9GTG - chain A; structure by X-ray diffraction, 2.25 A resolution.

== Chain A ==
Name: Receptor-interacting serine/threonine-protein kinase 1
From: Homo sapiens
Notes: EC 2.7.11.1
Reference sequence: Q13546 (RIPK1_HUMAN); residues 1-294 here = UniProt positions 1-294
Amino-acid sequence (313 residues; numbered -18 to 294; the number before each row is that of its first residue; numbers below 1 keep their minus sign (Met-18 is residue -18)):
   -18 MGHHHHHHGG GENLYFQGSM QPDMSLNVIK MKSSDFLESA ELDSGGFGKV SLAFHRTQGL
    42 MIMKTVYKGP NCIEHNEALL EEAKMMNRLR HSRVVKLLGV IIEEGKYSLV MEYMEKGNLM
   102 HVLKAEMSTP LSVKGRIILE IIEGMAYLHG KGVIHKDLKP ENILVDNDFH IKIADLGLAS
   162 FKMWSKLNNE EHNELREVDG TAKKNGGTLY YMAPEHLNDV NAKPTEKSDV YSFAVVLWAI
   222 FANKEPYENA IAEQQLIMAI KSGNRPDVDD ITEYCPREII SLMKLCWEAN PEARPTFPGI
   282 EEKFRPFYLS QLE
Unresolved in the structure: -18 to 7, 47-55, 169-187
Sequence notes: initiating methionine (-18); expression tag (-17 to 0); conflict Ala34 (Cys in Q13546), Ala127 (Cys in Q13546), Ala233 (Cys in Q13546), Ala240 (Cys in Q13546)
Residues lining bound ligands:
  - A1IPG (N-[[(3S)-1-ethanoylpyrrolidin-3-yl]methyl]-N-methyl-4-quinolin-7-yl-benzenesulfonamide): Leu23, Asp24, Val31, Ile43, Met92, Glu93, Tyr94, Met95, Glu96, Lys97, Gly98, His102, Leu145, Leu157
  - RCM ((5R)-5-[(7-chloro-1H-indol-3-yl)methyl]-3-methylimidazolidine-2,4-dione): Met67, Leu70, Val75, Val76, Lys77, Leu78, Met92, Leu129, Val134, His136, Ile154, Ala155, Asp156, Leu157, Leu159, Ser161, Phe162
What the authors report for this chain:
  - binding site for A1IPG: Tyr94 to Leu100
  - conformationally variable residues (order/disorder transition): Ala21 to Phe35

== Summary ==
Chain A binds compound RCM and compound A1IPG. The paper reports a binding site for A1IPG at Tyr94;
conformational variability at Ala21.
Chain A is Receptor-interacting serine/threonine-protein kinase 1 (Homo sapiens); the structure, RIPK1 in
complex with AZ"902, was determined by X-ray diffraction together with 9GTY from the same study.
